Entry 7YFZ (electron microscopy, 3.19 A resolution); this record covers chains c and d of the 42 polymer chains in the assembly.

== Chain c (and d) ==
Protein: Pam3 tube initiator gp17
Organism: uncultured cyanophage
Notes: chain d of this document is another copy of the same molecule, construct and numbering; everything in this record applies to it too
Chain sequence (191 residues; row label = number of the first residue in the row):
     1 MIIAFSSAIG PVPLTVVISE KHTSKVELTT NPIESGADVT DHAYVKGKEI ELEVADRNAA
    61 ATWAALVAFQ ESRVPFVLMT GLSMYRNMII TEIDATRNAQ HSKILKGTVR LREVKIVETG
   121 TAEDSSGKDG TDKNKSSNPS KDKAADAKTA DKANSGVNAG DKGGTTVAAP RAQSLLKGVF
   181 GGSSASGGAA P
Not modelled in the structure: 183-191

== Interface between chain c and chain d ==
Contacting residue pairs - 69 pairs, chain c then chain d:
  Tyr-44(c) with Pro-32(d); Ile-33(d); Glu-34(d), hydrogen bond
  Arg-57(c) with Met-1(d), hydrogen bond (backbone-backbone)
  Asn-58(c) with Met-1(d)
  Ala-59(c) with Met-1(d); Ile-2(d), hydrophobic; Leu-82(d)
  Ala-60(c) with Met-1(d), hydrogen bond (backbone-backbone); Leu-82(d)
  Trp-63(c) with His-22(d); Leu-82(d); Ser-83(d); Tyr-85(d), hydrogen bond
  Val-67(c) with Lys-48(d)
  Gln-70(c) with Ser-24(d), hydrogen bond; Lys-25(d); Val-26(d)
  Glu-71(c) with Lys-48(d), salt bridge
  Arg-73(c) with Thr-40(d); Ala-43(d), hydrogen bond (side chain-backbone); Val-45(d)
  Ile-89(c) with Leu-28(d), hydrophobic
  Ile-90(c) with Val-26(d)
  Thr-91(c) with Lys-25(d); Val-26(d), hydrogen bond (backbone-backbone); Leu-28(d)
  Glu-92(c) with Thr-23(d); Ser-24(d); Lys-25(d), salt bridge
  Ile-93(c) with His-22(d); Thr-23(d); Ser-24(d), hydrogen bond (backbone-backbone)
  Asp-94(c) with Lys-21(d), salt bridge; His-22(d); Thr-23(d), hydrogen bond
  Ala-95(c) with Lys-21(d); His-22(d), hydrogen bond (backbone-backbone); Leu-82(d), hydrophobic
  Thr-96(c) with Glu-20(d); Lys-21(d)
  Arg-97(c) with Ile-2(d); Phe-5(d); Ser-19(d); Glu-20(d), salt bridge; Gly-81(d)
  Asn-98(c) with Ile-18(d); Ser-19(d)
  Ser-102(c) with Ile-2(d)
  Lys-103(c) with Met-1(d), hydrogen bond (backbone-backbone)
  Arg-112(c) with Leu-28(d)
  Lys-115(c) with Glu-34(d); Ser-35(d)
  Ile-116(c) with Glu-34(d); Ser-35(d); Gly-36(d), hydrogen bond (backbone-backbone); Ala-37(d)
  Val-117(c) with Gly-36(d); Ala-37(d)
  Glu-118(c) with Ile-33(d); Glu-34(d); Ser-35(d), hydrogen bond; Gly-36(d), hydrogen bond (backbone-backbone); Ala-37(d)
  Thr-119(c) with Gly-36(d), hydrogen bond (side chain-backbone); Ala-37(d), hydrogen bond (side chain-backbone); Asp-38(d); Val-39(d)
  Glu-123(c) with Ala-37(d)
Interface residues without a listed pair, chain c (31 interface residues in all): Ala-99, Leu-105
Interface residues without a listed pair, chain d (32 interface residues in all): Ile-3, Thr-30, Asn-31

== Summary ==
31 residues of chain c face 32 of chain d across their interface, with 16 hydrogen bonds and 4 salt bridges.
Polar contacts include Glu-71(c)/Lys-48(d), Glu-92(c)/Lys-25(d) and Asp-94(c)/Lys-21(d).
Both chains are Pam3 tube initiator gp17 (uncultured cyanophage). Entry 7YFZ (Cyanophage Pam3 baseplate
proteins) was determined by electron microscopy together with 8HDR, 7YFW, 8HDS and 8HDW from the same study.
